PDB entry 6WTY | X-ray diffraction, 3.48 A resolution | chains D and E of the 3 polymer chains in the assembly

[Chain D]
Protein: reticulocyte binding protein 2b
Organism: Plasmodium vivax (strain Salvador I)
UniProt: A5K736 (A5K736_PLAVS); residues 169-470 here correspond to UniProt positions 15-316 (UniProt number = residue number - 154)
Chain sequence (307 residues; numbered 164 to 470; the number before each row is that of its first residue):
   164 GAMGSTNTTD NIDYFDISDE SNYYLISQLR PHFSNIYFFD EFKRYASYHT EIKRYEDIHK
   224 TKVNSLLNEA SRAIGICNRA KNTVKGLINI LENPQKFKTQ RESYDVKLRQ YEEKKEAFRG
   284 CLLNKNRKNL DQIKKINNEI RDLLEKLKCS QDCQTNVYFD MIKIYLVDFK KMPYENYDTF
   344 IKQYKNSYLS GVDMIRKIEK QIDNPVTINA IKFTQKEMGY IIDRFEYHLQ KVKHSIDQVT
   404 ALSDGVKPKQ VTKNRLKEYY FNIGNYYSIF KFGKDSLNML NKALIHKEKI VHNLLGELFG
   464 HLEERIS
Disordered / not traced: 164-170, 463-470
Differences from the reference sequence: expression tag (164-168)
Disulfide bonds: Cys240-Cys284, Cys312-Cys316

[Chain E]
Protein: 253245 Fab heavy chain
Organism: Homo sapiens
Notes: antibody fragment or engineered binder
Chain sequence (241 residues; row label = number of the first residue in the row):
     1 TGVHSEVQLV QSGAEVKKPG SSMKVSCKAS GGTFNRYVFS WVRQAPGQGL EWMGGILPIL
    61 ETTYYAKNFK GRVTITADES TSTVYMELSS LTSEDTAVYF CARDEHDYVW GSYRPSLTGP
   121 WGQGTLVTVS SASTKGPSVF PLAPSSKSTS GGTAALGCLV KDYFPEPVTV SWNSGALTSG
   181 VHTFPAVLQS SGLYSLSSVV TVPSSSLGTQ TYICNVNHKP SNTKVDKKVE PKSCDKTHTC
   241 P
Disordered / not traced: 1-6, 31-33, 234-241
Disulfide bonds: Cys27-Cys101, Cys158-Cys214

[Chain D / chain E interface]
Pairs across the interface - 10 pairs, chain D then chain E:
  Lys345(D) - Val109(E)
  Lys348(D) - Tyr108(E)  hydrogen bond (side chain-backbone)
  Lys348(D) - Gly111(E)
  Leu352(D) - Arg36(E)
  Leu352(D) - Tyr108(E)
  Val355(D) - Ile59(E)
  Asp356(D) - Arg36(E)  salt bridge
  Glu389(D) - Gly111(E)
  Glu389(D) - Ser112(E)
  Gln393(D) - Ser112(E)
Interface residues without a listed pair, chain D (10 interface residues in all): Asn349, Tyr351, Ser353

[Overview]
10 residues of chain D and 6 residues of chain E are in contact, with 1 hydrogen bond and 1 salt bridge. Among
the polar pairs are Asp356(D)-Arg36(E) and Lys348(D)-Tyr108(E).
Chain D is reticulocyte binding protein 2b (Plasmodium vivax (strain Salvador I)) and chain E is 253245 Fab
heavy chain (Homo sapiens); the structure, Plasmodium vivax reticulocyte binding protein 2b (PvRBP2b) bound to
human monoclonal antibody 253245, was determined by X-ray diffraction (same publication as 6WM9, 6WNO and
6WQO).
